PDB entry 8G0Z | electron microscopy, 3.61 A resolution | chains E and M of the 7 polymer chains in the assembly

# Chain E
Protein: DnaB-like replicative helicase
Source organism: Escherichia phage T4
Notes: EC 3.6.4.-
Reference sequence: A0A7S9SV99 (A0A7S9SV99_BPT4); residues 1-432 here = UniProt positions 1-432
Chain sequence (432 residues; row label = number of the first residue in the row):
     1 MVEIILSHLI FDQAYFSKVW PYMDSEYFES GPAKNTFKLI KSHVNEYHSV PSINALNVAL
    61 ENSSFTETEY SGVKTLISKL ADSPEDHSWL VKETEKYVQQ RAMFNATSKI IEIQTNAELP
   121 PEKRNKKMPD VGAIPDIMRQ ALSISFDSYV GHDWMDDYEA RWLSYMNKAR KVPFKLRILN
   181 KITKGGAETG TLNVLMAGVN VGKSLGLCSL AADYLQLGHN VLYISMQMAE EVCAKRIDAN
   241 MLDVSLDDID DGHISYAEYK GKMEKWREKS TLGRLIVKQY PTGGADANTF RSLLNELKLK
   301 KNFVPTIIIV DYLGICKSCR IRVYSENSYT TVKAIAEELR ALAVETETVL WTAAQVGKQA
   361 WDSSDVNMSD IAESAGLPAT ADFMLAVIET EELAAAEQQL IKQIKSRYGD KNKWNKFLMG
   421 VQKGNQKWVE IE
Sequence notes: engineered mutation Gln227 (Glu in A0A7S9SV99)
Residues lining bound ligands:
  - ATP-gamma-S (AGS; phosphothiophosphoric acid-adenylate ester): Gly198, Val199, Asn200, Val201, Gly202, Lys203, Ser204, Leu205, Gln227, Arg236, Leu246, Gln355, Lys423
  - ATP-gamma-S: Lys184, Lys405, Ser406, Arg407, Tyr408, Gly409, Asp410, Lys411

# Chain M
Molecule: 12-nt DNA strand
Sequence (12 nucleotides; row label = number of the first residue in the row):
     6 TTTTTTTTTT TT

# Chain E / chain M interface
Residue-residue contacts (9):
  Asn327(E) - DT8(M)  hydrogen bond to the base
  Ser328(E) - DT9(M)  hydrogen bond to the sugar
  Tyr329(E) - DT8(M)  phosphate contact
  Tyr329(E) - DT9(M)  phosphate contact
  Lys358(E) - DT11(M)  salt bridge to the phosphate
  Ile371(E) - DT10(M)  phosphate contact
  Ala372(E) - DT9(M)  phosphate contact
  Ala372(E) - DT10(M)  phosphate contact
  Ala375(E) - DT9(M)  phosphate contact
Also at the interface, not in a pair above, chain E (9 interface residues in all): Glu373, Ser374
Also at the interface, not in a pair above, chain M (5 interface residues in all): DT12

# In short
Chain E and chain M form an interface of 9 and 5 residues respectively, with 2 hydrogen bonds and 1 salt
bridge. Polar pairs include Asn327(E)-DT8(M), Ser328(E)-DT9(M) and Lys358(E)-DT11(M). Ligands of chain E:
ATP-gamma-S.
Here chain E is DnaB-like replicative helicase (Escherichia phage T4) and chain M is a 12-nt DNA strand. Entry
8G0Z (Mutant bacteriophage T4 gp41 helicase hexamer bound with single strand DNA and ATPgammaS in the stalled
...) was determined by electron microscopy together with 8DTP, 8DUE, 8DVF, 8DVI, 8DW6, 8DWJ and 8GAO from the
same study.
